6U6B - chains A and P of the 4 polymer chains in the assembly; structure by X-ray diffraction, 3.11 A resolution.

# Chain A
Name: DNA polymerase beta
Organism: Homo sapiens
Notes: EC 2.7.7.7, 4.2.99.-
Reference sequence: P06746 (DPOLB_HUMAN); residues 1-335 here = UniProt positions 1-335
Sequence (335 residues; each row starts with the number of its first residue):
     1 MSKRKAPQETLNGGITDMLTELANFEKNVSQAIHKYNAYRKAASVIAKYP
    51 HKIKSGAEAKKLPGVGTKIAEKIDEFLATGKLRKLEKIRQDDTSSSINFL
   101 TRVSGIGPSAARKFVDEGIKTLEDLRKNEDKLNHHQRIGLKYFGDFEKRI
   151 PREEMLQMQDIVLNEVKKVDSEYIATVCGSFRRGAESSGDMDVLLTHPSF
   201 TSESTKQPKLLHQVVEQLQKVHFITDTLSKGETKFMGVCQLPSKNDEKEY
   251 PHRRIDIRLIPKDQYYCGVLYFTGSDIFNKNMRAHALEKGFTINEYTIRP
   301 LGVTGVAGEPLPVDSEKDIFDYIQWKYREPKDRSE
Disordered / not traced: 1-9, 246
Curated features (UniProtKB/Swiss-Prot):
  - region: Arg-183 to Asp-192 (DNA-binding)
  - active site: Lys-72 (Nucleophile)
  - binding site (K(+)): Lys-60, Leu-62, Val-65, Thr-101, Val-103, Ile-106
  - binding site (Na(+)): Lys-60, Leu-62, Val-65, Thr-101, Val-103, Ile-106
  - binding site (dATP): Arg-149, Ser-180, Arg-183, Gly-189, Asp-190
  - binding site (dCTP): Arg-149, Ser-180, Arg-183, Gly-189, Asp-190
  - binding site (dGTP): Arg-149, Ser-180, Arg-183, Gly-189, Asp-190, Asp-192
  - binding site (dTTP): Arg-149, Ser-180, Arg-183, Gly-189, Asp-190
  - binding site (Mg(2+)): Asp-190, Asp-192, Asp-256
  - modified residue: Lys-72 (N6-acetyllysine), Arg-83 (Omega-N-methylarginine), Arg-152 (Omega-N-methylarginine)
  - cross-link (Glycyl lysine isopeptide (Lys-Gly)): Lys-41 (interchain with G-Cter in ubiquitin), Lys-61 (interchain with G-Cter in ubiquitin), Lys-81 (interchain with G-Cter in ubiquitin)
  - natural variant: Leu-22 (L22P: Found in a gastric cancer sample; uncertain significance), Tyr-39 (Y39C: Found in a gastric cancer sample; uncertain significance), Gly-118 (G118V: Decreased DNA-directed DNA polymerase activity), Arg-137 (R137Q: Decreased function in base-excision repair), Arg-149 (R149I: Decreased DNA-directed DNA polymerase activity), Asp-160 (D160N: Found in a gastric cancer sample; uncertain significance), Cys-239 (C239R: Found in a gastric cancer sample; uncertain significance), Lys-289 (K289M: Found in a colon cancer sample; uncertain significance), Asn-294 (N294D: Found in a gastric cancer sample; uncertain significance), Glu-295 (E295K: Found in a gastric cancer sample; uncertain significance)
  - mutagenesis: Phe-25 (F25W: No effect on 5'-dRP lyase activity. Decreased ssDNA binding), His-34 (H34G: Decreased 5'-dRP lyase activity. Decreased ssDNA binding), Lys-35 (K35A: Decreased 5'-dRP lyase activity. Decreased ssDNA binding. Loss of 5'-dRP lyase activity; when associated with A-68 and A-72. Decreased ssDNA binding; when associated with A-68 and A-72 ...), Tyr-39 (Y39F: No effect on 5'-dRP lyase activity; Y39Q: Abolishes DNA polymerase and 5'-dRP lyase activity), Lys-41 (K41R: Abolishes ubiquitination; when associated with R-61 and R-81), Lys-60 (K60A: Decreased 5'-dRP lyase activity. Decreased ssDNA binding), Lys-61 (K61R: Abolishes ubiquitination; when associated with R-41 and R-81), Lys-68 (K68A: No effect on 5'-dRP lyase activity. Decreased ssDNA binding. Loss of 5'-dRP lyase activity; when associated with A-35 and A-72. Decreased ssDNA binding; when associated with A-35 and A-72 ...), Glu-71 (E71Q: No effect on 5'-dRP lyase activity. No effect on structure shown by circular dichroism. No effect on ssDNA binding), Lys-72 (K72A: Severely reduced 5'-dRP lyase activity. Does not affect ssDNA binding. Loss of 5'-dRP lyase activity; when associated with A-35 and A-68. Decreased ssDNA binding ...), Glu-75 (E75A: Slightly decreased 5'-dRP lyase activity. Decreased ssDNA binding. No effect on structure shown by circular dichroism), Lys-81 (K81R: Abolishes ubiquitination; when associated with R-41 and R-61), 5 further mutagenesis entries in UniProt
Ion coordination: Na+ site 1: Lys-60, Leu-62, Val-65 (shared with 1 residue of chain D); Na+ site 2 near Thr-101 (its only coordinating residue here); Mn2+ site 1: Asp-190, Asp-192, Asp-256 (together with DZ4) (shared with DC10(P) of chain P); Mn2+ site 2: Asp-190, Asp-192 (together with DZ4)
Small-molecule neighbours: DZ4 (2'-deoxy-5'-O-[(R)-hydroxy{[(R)-hydroxy(phosphonooxy)phosphoryl]amino}phosphoryl]adenosine): Arg-149, Gly-179, Ser-180, Arg-183, Ser-187, Ser-188, Gly-189, Asp-190, Asp-192, Tyr-271, Phe-272, Thr-273, Gly-274, Ser-275, Asp-276, Asn-279

# Chain P
Molecule: 10-nt DNA strand
Sequence (10 nucleotides; row label = number of the first residue in the row):
     1 GGTGATGGGC
Ion coordination: Mn2+: DC10 (together with DZ4) (shared with Asp-190(A), Asp-192(A), Asp-256(A) of chain A)

# How chain A and chain P interact
Residue-residue contacts - 20 pairs, chain A then chain P:
  Thr-101(A) with DG9(P), phosphate contact
  Val-103(A) with DG9(P), phosphate contact
  Ser-104(A) with DG9(P), phosphate contact
  Gly-105(A) with DG8(P), phosphate contact; DG9(P), hydrogen bond to the phosphate
  Ile-106(A) with DG8(P), phosphate contact; DG9(P), hydrogen bond to the phosphate
  Gly-107(A) with DG8(P), hydrogen bond to the phosphate; DG9(P), phosphate contact
  Pro-108(A) with DG8(P), phosphate contact
  Ser-109(A) with DG7(P), phosphate contact; DG8(P), hydrogen bond to the phosphate
  Ala-110(A) with DG8(P), hydrogen bond to the phosphate
  Asp-190(A) with DC10(P), phosphate contact
  Asp-192(A) with DC10(P), phosphate contact
  Lys-234(A) with DG9(P), base contact
  Met-236(A) with DC10(P), sugar contact
  Arg-254(A) with DG9(P), phosphate contact; DC10(P), salt bridge to the phosphate
  Asp-256(A) with DC10(P), phosphate contact
Also at the interface, not in a pair above, chain A (16 interface residues in all): His-135

# Summary
16 residues of chain A face 4 of chain P across their interface, with 5 hydrogen bonds and 1 salt bridge.
Polar pairs include Gly-105(A)/DG9(P), Ile-106(A)/DG9(P) and Gly-107(A)/DG8(P). Ligands of chain A: compound
DZ4.
Here chain A is DNA polymerase beta (Homo sapiens) and chain P is a 10-nt DNA strand. Entry 6U6B (Structure of
human DNA polymerase beta misinserting dAMPNPP opposite the 5'G of the cisplatin Pt-GG intrastrand ...) was
determined by X-ray diffraction.
